Entry 8GTD (electron microscopy, 4.70 A resolution (low resolution: residue-level contacts below are approximate; hydrogen-bond / salt-bridge calls are withheld)); this record covers chains A and X of the 24 polymer chains in the assembly.

# Chain A
Protein: Portal protein
Organism: Dinoroseobacter phage vB_DshS-R4C
Reference sequence: A0A4Y6EI29 (A0A4Y6EI29_9CAUD); residues 1-551 here = UniProt positions 1-551
Amino-acid sequence (551 residues; row label = number of the first residue in the row):
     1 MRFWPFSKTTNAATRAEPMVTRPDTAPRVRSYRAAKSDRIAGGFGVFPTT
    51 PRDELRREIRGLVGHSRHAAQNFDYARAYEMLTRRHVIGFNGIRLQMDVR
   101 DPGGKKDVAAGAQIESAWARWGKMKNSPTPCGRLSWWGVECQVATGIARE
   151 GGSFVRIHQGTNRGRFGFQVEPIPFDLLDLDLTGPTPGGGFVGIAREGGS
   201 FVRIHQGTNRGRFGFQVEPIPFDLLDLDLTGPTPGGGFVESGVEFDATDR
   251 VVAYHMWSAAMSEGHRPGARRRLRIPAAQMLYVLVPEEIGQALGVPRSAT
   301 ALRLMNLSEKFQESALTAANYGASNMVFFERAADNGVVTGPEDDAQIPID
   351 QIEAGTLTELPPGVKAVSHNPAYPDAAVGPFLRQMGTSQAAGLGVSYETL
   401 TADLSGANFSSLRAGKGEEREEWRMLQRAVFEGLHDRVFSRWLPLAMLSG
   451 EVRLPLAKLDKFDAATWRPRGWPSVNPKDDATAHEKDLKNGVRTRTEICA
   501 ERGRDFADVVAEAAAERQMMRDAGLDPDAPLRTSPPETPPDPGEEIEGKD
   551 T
Unresolved in the structure: 1-31, 163-212, 261-268, 528-551

# Chain X
Protein: Head-to-tail joining protein
Organism: Dinoroseobacter phage vB_DshS-R4C
Reference sequence: A0A4Y6E755 (A0A4Y6E755_9CAUD); residues 1-178 here = UniProt positions 1-178
Amino-acid sequence (178 residues; each row starts with the number of its first residue):
     1 MTVSIHPPATLVAGDSWAWEAGAVFEDHPDPWAASYVLRPEAGGDPVTVS
    51 GGLEVLAPVFRLPASVTADLPPGEWTWFAVAVDATTDARAVLAQGRVTVI
   101 PDPLAGTEDRRTPARRILAAIEATLEGRATKDADTYSIEGRSITRTPLPD
   151 LLRLRAVYAEQVARETGRSPYRQRRVSF

# Chain A / chain X interface
Contacting residue pairs (8):
  I349(A) - R174(X)
  I349(A) - R175(X)
  D350(A) - R175(X)
  Q351(A) - R175(X)
  Q351(A) - V176(X)
  Q351(A) - F178(X)
  I352(A) - F178(X)
  E353(A) - F178(X)
Also at the interface, not in a pair above, chain A (8 interface residues in all): D334, P348, A354
Also at the interface, not in a pair above, chain X (7 interface residues in all): L152, Q173, S177

# In short
8 residues of chain A face 7 of chain X across their interface.
Here chain A is Portal protein and chain X is Head-to-tail joining protein, both from Dinoroseobacter phage
vB_DshS-R4C. Entry 8GTD (Cryo-EM model of the marine siphophage vB_DshS-R4C portal-adaptor complex) was
determined by electron microscopy (same publication as 8GTB, 8GTC and 8GTF).
